9G9G - chains R and H of the 12 polymer chains in the assembly; structure by electron microscopy, 3.38 A resolution.

== Chain R ==
Molecule: 45-nt RNA strand
Source organism: Enterococcus italicus DSM 15952
Sequence (45 nucleotides; numbered -7 to 37; the number before each row is that of its first residue; numbers below 1 keep their minus sign (A-7 is residue -7)):
    -7 ACGAGAACAUGCGCGACAUUCCGAAGAACGCUGAAGCGCUGGGGG
Disordered / not traced: 31-37

== Chain H ==
Name: CRISPR system Cms protein Csm5
Source organism: Enterococcus italicus DSM 15952
UniProt: E6LHV3 (CSM5_ENTI1); residues 1-349 here = UniProt positions 1-349
Chain sequence (379 residues; numbered 1 to 379; the number before each row is that of its first residue):
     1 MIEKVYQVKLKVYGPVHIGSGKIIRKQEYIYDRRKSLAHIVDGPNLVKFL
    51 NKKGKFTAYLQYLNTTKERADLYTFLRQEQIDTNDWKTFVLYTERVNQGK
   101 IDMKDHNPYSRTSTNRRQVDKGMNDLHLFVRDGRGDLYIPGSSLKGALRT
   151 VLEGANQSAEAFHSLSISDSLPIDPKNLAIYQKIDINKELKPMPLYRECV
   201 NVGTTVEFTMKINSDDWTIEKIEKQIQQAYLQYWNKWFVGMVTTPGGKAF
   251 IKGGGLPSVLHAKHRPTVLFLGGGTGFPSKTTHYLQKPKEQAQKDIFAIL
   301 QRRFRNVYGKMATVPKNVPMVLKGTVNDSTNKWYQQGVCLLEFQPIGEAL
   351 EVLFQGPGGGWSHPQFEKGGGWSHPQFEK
Disordered / not traced: 1-2, 100-120, 155-160, 164-168, 183-185, 261-265, 323-326, 346-379
Sequence notes: expression tag (350-379)

== How chain R and chain H interact ==
Pairs across the interface (50; chain R residue first):
  C21(R) - His163(H)  phosphate contact
  C23(R) - Lys145(H)  salt bridge to the phosphate
  C23(R) - Gly146(H)  phosphate contact
  C23(R) - Arg149(H)  hydrogen bond to the phosphate
  C23(R) - Phe162(H)  phosphate contact
  U24(R) - Ser143(H)  hydrogen bond to the base
  U24(R) - Gly146(H)  sugar contact
  U24(R) - Ala147(H)  base contact
  U24(R) - Arg149(H)  salt bridge to the phosphate
  U24(R) - Thr150(H)  base contact
  U24(R) - Phe270(H)  hydrogen bond to the base
  U24(R) - Leu271(H)  base contact
  U24(R) - Ser279(H)  hydrogen bond to the base
  U24(R) - Lys280(H)  hydrogen bond to the base
  G25(R) - Gly19(H)  hydrogen bond to the sugar
  G25(R) - Gly21(H)  base contact
  G25(R) - Ser142(H)  hydrogen bond to the phosphate
  G25(R) - Ser143(H)  hydrogen bond to the phosphate
  A26(R) - His17(H)  phosphate contact
  A26(R) - Ile18(H)  phosphate contact
  A26(R) - Gly19(H)  phosphate contact
  A26(R) - Leu271(H)  phosphate contact
  A26(R) - Gly273(H)  phosphate contact
  A26(R) - Lys280(H)  hydrogen bond to the phosphate
  A27(R) - Gly273(H)  phosphate contact
  A27(R) - Gly274(H)  hydrogen bond to the phosphate
  A27(R) - Thr275(H)  hydrogen bond to the phosphate
  A27(R) - Gly276(H)  hydrogen bond to the phosphate
  A27(R) - Phe277(H)  sugar contact
  A27(R) - Lys280(H)  salt bridge to the phosphate
  A27(R) - Arg303(H)  hydrogen bond to the sugar
  A27(R) - Phe304(H)  base contact
  G28(R) - Gly276(H)  phosphate contact
  G28(R) - Phe277(H)  hydrogen bond to the phosphate
  G28(R) - Leu300(H)  sugar contact
  G28(R) - Phe304(H)  sugar contact
  G28(R) - Val307(H)  sugar contact
  G28(R) - Tyr308(H)  phosphate contact
  G28(R) - Pro319(H)  phosphate contact
  C29(R) - Lys191(H)  hydrogen bond to the sugar
  C29(R) - Leu195(H)  base contact
  C29(R) - Val307(H)  sugar contact
  C29(R) - Tyr308(H)  hydrogen bond to the phosphate
  C29(R) - Pro319(H)  phosphate contact
  C29(R) - Met320(H)  phosphate contact
  C29(R) - Val321(H)  hydrogen bond to the phosphate
  G30(R) - Lys191(H)  hydrogen bond to the base
  G30(R) - Pro192(H)  base contact
  G30(R) - Met193(H)  base contact
  G30(R) - Pro194(H)  base contact
Interface residues without a listed pair, chain R (10 interface residues in all): G22
Interface residues without a listed pair, chain H (38 interface residues in all): Ser20, Ala161, Gly272

== In short ==
10 residues of chain R and 38 residues of chain H are in contact; the contacts include 18 hydrogen bonds and 3
salt bridges. Polar contacts include U24(R)-Ser143(H), U24(R)-Phe270(H) and U24(R)-Ser279(H).
Here chain R is a 45-nt RNA strand and chain H is CRISPR system Cms protein Csm5, both from Enterococcus
italicus DSM 15952. Entry 9G9G (CryoEM structure of Enterococcus italicus Csm-crRNA-CTR1 complex (4.3) bound
to AMPNPP) was determined by electron microscopy together with 9G9A, 9G9B, 9G9C, 9G9D, 9G9E, 9G9F and 4
further entries from the same study.
